PDB entry 8TNX | electron microscopy, 3.03 A resolution | chains A and B

[Chain A (and B)]
Protein: Sulfate transporter
Organism: Homo sapiens
Notes: chain B of this document is another copy of the same molecule, construct and numbering; everything in this record applies to it too
Reference sequence: P50443 (S26A2_HUMAN); residues 52-724 here = UniProt positions 52-724
Sequence (673 residues; row label = number of the first residue in the row):
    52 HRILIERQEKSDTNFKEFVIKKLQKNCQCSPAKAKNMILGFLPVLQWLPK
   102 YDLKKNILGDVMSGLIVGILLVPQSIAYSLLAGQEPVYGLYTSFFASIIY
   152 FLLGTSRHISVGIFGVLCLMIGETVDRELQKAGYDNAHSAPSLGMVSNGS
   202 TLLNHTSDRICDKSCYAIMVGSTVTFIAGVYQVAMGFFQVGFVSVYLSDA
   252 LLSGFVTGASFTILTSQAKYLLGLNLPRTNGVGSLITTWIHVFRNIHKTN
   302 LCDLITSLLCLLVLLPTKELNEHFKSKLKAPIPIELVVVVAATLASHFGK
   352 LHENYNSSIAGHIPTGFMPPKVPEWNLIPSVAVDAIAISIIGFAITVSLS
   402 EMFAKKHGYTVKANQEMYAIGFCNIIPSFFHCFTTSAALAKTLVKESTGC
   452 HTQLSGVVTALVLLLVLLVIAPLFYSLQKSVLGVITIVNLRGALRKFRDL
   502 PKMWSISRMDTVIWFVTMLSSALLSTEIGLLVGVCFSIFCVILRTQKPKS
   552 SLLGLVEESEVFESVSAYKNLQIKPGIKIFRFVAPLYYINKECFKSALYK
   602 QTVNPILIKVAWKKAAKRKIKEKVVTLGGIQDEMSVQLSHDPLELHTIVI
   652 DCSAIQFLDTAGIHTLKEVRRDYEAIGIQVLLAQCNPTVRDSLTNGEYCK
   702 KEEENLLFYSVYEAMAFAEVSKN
Disordered / not traced: 62-86, 186-211, 319-334, 615-644
Swiss-Prot annotation at these positions:
  - glycosylation (N-linked (GlcNAc...) asparagine): Asn199, Asn205, Asn357
  - natural variant: Gly255 (G255E: In AO2), Phe256 (F256S: In EDM4), Arg279 (R279W: In AO2 and EDM4), Val340 (deletion: In ACG1B), Asn425 (N425D: In ACG1B), Gln454 (Q454P: In diatrophic dysplasia), Cys653 (C653S: In EDM4), Gly678 (G678V: In ACG1B), Ala715 (A715V: In AO2 and EDM4)
Small-molecule neighbours: oxalate ion (OXL): Asp250, Leu253, Ser254, Val257, Ile396
What the authors report for this chain:
  - binding site for oxalate ion: Leu253
  - disease-associated variants - A133V, C311R, A386G, A386V, N425D, A461V, L483P, G484D, S522F, C653G, C653S, C653Y, G678V, A715T: decreased stability (proposed by the authors, not directly observed)
  - disease-associated variants - A386V: decreased expression (citing earlier work)
  - disease-associated variants - R279W: decreased expression
  - disease-associated variants - D250V: unchanged expression

[How chain A and chain B interact]
Pairs across the interface (104; chain A residue first):
  Ile54(A) - Val557(B)  hydrophobic
  Ile54(A) - Ser560(B)
  Ile54(A) - Val562(B)  hydrophobic
  Ile56(A) - Val557(B)  hydrophobic
  Ile56(A) - Tyr569(B)  hydrophobic
  Ile56(A) - Leu572(B)  hydrophobic
  Glu57(A) - Tyr569(B)
  Glu57(A) - Lys570(B)  hydrogen bond (backbone-backbone)
  Arg58(A) - Ala568(B)
  Arg58(A) - Tyr569(B)
  Arg58(A) - Lys570(B)
  Gln59(A) - Val566(B)
  Gln59(A) - Ser567(B)
  Gln59(A) - Ala568(B)  hydrogen bond (backbone-backbone)
  Gln59(A) - Tyr569(B)  hydrogen bond (side chain-backbone)
  Gln59(A) - Lys570(B)
  Glu60(A) - Lys570(B)
  Val246(A) - Gln547(B)
  Val246(A) - Tyr589(B)
  Val246(A) - Ile590(B)
  Tyr247(A) - Phe540(B)
  Tyr247(A) - Gln547(B)  hydrogen bond
  Tyr247(A) - Tyr589(B)
  Ser249(A) - Tyr589(B)
  Ser506(A) - Asn696(B)  hydrogen bond (backbone-side chain)
  Ile507(A) - Thr661(B)
  Ile507(A) - Asn696(B)
  Ser508(A) - Thr661(B)
  Asp511(A) - Asp660(B)
  Asp511(A) - Thr661(B)  hydrogen bond
  Ser538(A) - Tyr589(B)
  Ile539(A) - Ile539(B)  hydrophobic
  Ile539(A) - Ile543(B)  hydrophobic
  Ile539(A) - Tyr589(B)
  Phe540(A) - Tyr247(B)
  Val542(A) - Tyr588(B)  hydrophobic
  Ile543(A) - Ile539(B)  hydrophobic
  Arg545(A) - Gln657(B)  hydrogen bond (backbone-side chain)
  Arg545(A) - Phe658(B)
  Arg545(A) - Asp660(B)  salt bridge
  Thr546(A) - Gln657(B)
  Gln547(A) - Val246(B)
  Gln547(A) - Tyr247(B)  hydrogen bond
  Lys550(A) - Thr689(B)  hydrogen bond
  Val557(A) - Ile54(B)  hydrophobic
  Val557(A) - Ile56(B)  hydrophobic
  Ser560(A) - Ile54(B)
  Glu561(A) - Glu561(B)
  Val562(A) - Ile54(B)  hydrophobic
  Val562(A) - Tyr710(B)
  Val562(A) - Ser711(B)
  Glu564(A) - Pro688(B)
  Ser565(A) - Pro688(B)
  Val566(A) - Gln59(B)
  Ser567(A) - Gln59(B)
  Ala568(A) - Arg58(B)
  Ala568(A) - Gln59(B)  hydrogen bond (backbone-backbone)
  Ala568(A) - Pro688(B)  hydrophobic
  Tyr569(A) - Ile56(B)  hydrophobic
  Tyr569(A) - Glu57(B)
  Tyr569(A) - Arg58(B)
  Tyr569(A) - Gln59(B)  hydrogen bond (backbone-side chain)
  Tyr569(A) - Arg691(B)
  Tyr569(A) - Tyr710(B)
  Lys570(A) - Glu57(B)  hydrogen bond (backbone-backbone)
  Lys570(A) - Arg58(B)
  Lys570(A) - Gln59(B)
  Lys570(A) - Glu60(B)
  Leu572(A) - Ile56(B)  hydrophobic
  Val584(A) - Gln657(B)
  Ala585(A) - Gln657(B)
  Pro586(A) - Gln657(B)
  Tyr588(A) - Val542(B)  hydrophobic
  Tyr589(A) - Val246(B)
  Tyr589(A) - Tyr247(B)
  Tyr589(A) - Ser249(B)
  Tyr589(A) - Ser538(B)
  Tyr589(A) - Ile539(B)
  Ile590(A) - Val246(B)
  Ser654(A) - Ser654(B)
  Ser654(A) - Ala655(B)
  Ala655(A) - Ser654(B)
  Ala655(A) - Ala655(B)
  Gln657(A) - Arg545(B)  hydrogen bond (side chain-backbone)
  Gln657(A) - Thr546(B)
  Gln657(A) - Val584(B)
  Gln657(A) - Ala585(B)
  Gln657(A) - Pro586(B)
  Phe658(A) - Arg545(B)
  Asp660(A) - Asp511(B)
  Asp660(A) - Arg545(B)  salt bridge
  Thr661(A) - Ile507(B)
  Thr661(A) - Ser508(B)
  Thr661(A) - Asp511(B)  hydrogen bond
  Pro688(A) - Glu564(B)
  Pro688(A) - Ser565(B)
  Pro688(A) - Ala568(B)  hydrophobic
  Thr689(A) - Lys550(B)  hydrogen bond
  Arg691(A) - Tyr569(B)
  Asn696(A) - Ser506(B)  hydrogen bond (side chain-backbone)
  Asn696(A) - Ile507(B)
  Tyr710(A) - Val562(B)
  Tyr710(A) - Tyr569(B)
  Ser711(A) - Val562(B)
Also at the interface, not in a pair above, chain A (58 interface residues in all): Phe243, Gly409, Val611, Ile664, Cys686, Gly697
Also at the interface, not in a pair above, chain B (58 interface residues in all): Phe243, Gly409, Val611, Ile664, Cys686, Gly697

[Summary]
The chain A/chain B interface involves 58 residues from each chain; the contacts include 16 hydrogen bonds and
2 salt bridges. Polar pairs include Arg545(A)-Asp660(B), Gln59(A)-Tyr569(B) and Tyr247(A)-Gln547(B). From the
paper: a binding site for oxalate ion at Leu253(A); A133V, C311R and A386G of chain A, among others, reduce
stability; 16 substitutions were tested in all.
Both chains are Sulfate transporter (Homo sapiens). Entry 8TNX (Substrate Binding Plasticity Revealed by
Cryo-EM Structures of SLC26A2) was determined by electron microscopy, deposited together with 8TNW and 8TNY.
